6B46 - chains F and I of the 10 polymer chains in the assembly; structure by electron microscopy, 3.10 A resolution.

== Chain F ==
Molecule: CRISPR-associated protein Csy3
Source organism: Pseudomonas aeruginosa (strain UCBPP-PA14)
Reference sequence: Q02MM1 (CSY3_PSEAB); residue numbers follow UniProt; this construct covers 1-342
Amino-acid sequence (344 residues; each row starts with the number of its first residue; numbers below 1 keep their minus sign (Met-1 is residue -1)):
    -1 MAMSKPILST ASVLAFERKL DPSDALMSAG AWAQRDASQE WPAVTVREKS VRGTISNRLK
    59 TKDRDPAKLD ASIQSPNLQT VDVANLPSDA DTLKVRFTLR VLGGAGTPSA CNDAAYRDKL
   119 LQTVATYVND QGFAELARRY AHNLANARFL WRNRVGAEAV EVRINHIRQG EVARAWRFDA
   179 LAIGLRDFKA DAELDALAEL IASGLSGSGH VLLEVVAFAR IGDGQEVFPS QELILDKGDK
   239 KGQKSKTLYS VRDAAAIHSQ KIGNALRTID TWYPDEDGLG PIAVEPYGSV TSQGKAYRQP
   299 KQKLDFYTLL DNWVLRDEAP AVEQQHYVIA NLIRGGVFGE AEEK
Not modelled in the structure: -1 to 4, 340-342
Differences from the reference sequence: initiating methionine (-1); expression tag (0)

== Chain I ==
Molecule: Anti-CRISPR protein AcrF1
Source organism: Pseudomonas phage JBD30
Reference sequence: L7P7M1 (L7P7M1_9CAUD); numbering as in UniProt (aligned over 1-78)
Amino-acid sequence (80 residues; row label = number of the first residue in the row; numbers below 1 keep their minus sign (Gly-1 is residue -1)):
    -1 GSMKFIKYLS TAHLNYMNIA VYENGSKIKA RVENVVNGKS VGARDFDSTE QLESWFYGLP
    59 GSGLGRIENA MNEISRRENP
Not modelled in the structure: -1
Differences from the reference sequence: expression tag (-1 to 0)

== Interface between chain F and chain I ==
Contacting residue pairs (34):
  Ile53(F) with His11(I); Tyr14(I), hydrophobic; Val33(I), hydrophobic; Val34(I), hydrophobic
  Asn55(F) with Tyr14(I)
  Lys66(F) with Phe3(I); Tyr6(I); Tyr20(I), hydrogen bond; Glu31(I), salt bridge
  Ala69(F) with Tyr6(I), hydrophobic
  Ser70(F) with Tyr6(I); His11(I), hydrogen bond (backbone-side chain)
  Ser73(F) with Thr9(I), hydrogen bond (side chain-backbone); His11(I)
  Pro74(F) with Thr9(I); Ala10(I); His11(I), hydrogen bond (backbone-backbone)
  Asn75(F) with His11(I); Leu12(I); Asn13(I); Tyr14(I), hydrogen bond (side chain-backbone)
  Leu76(F) with Ala10(I), hydrophobic; His11(I), hydrogen bond (backbone-backbone); Leu12(I), hydrogen bond (backbone-backbone); Leu62(I), hydrophobic
  Gln77(F) with Leu12(I); Asn13(I); Tyr14(I)
  Asp237(F) with Asn70(I); Ser73(I), hydrogen bond
  Gly240(F) with Asn13(I), hydrogen bond (backbone-side chain)
  Gln241(F) with Asn13(I)
  Lys242(F) with Asn13(I)
  Ser243(F) with Asn13(I)
Other interface residues (no listed pair), chain F (17 interface residues in all): Gly236, Lys239
Other interface residues (no listed pair), chain I (16 interface residues in all): Glu66

== Overview ==
Chain F and chain I form an interface of 17 and 16 residues respectively; the contacts include 9 hydrogen
bonds and 1 salt bridge. Among the polar pairs are Lys66(F)-Glu31(I), Lys66(F)-Tyr20(I) and Ser70(F)-His11(I).
Chain F is CRISPR-associated protein Csy3 (Pseudomonas aeruginosa (strain UCBPP-PA14)) and chain I is
Anti-CRISPR protein AcrF1 (Pseudomonas phage JBD30); the structure, Cryo-EM structure of Type I-F CRISPR
crRNA-guided Csy surveillance complex with bound anti-CRISPR protein AcrF1, was determined by electron
microscopy (same publication as 6B44, 6B45, 6B47 and 6B48).
